8D3C - chains C and K of the 16 polymer chains in the assembly; structure by electron microscopy, 3.10 A resolution.

Chain C (and K):
Molecule: von Willebrand factor
Source organism: Homo sapiens
Notes: chain K of this document is another copy of the same molecule, construct and numbering; everything in this record applies to it too
Reference sequence: P04275 (VWF_HUMAN); residue numbers follow UniProt; this construct covers 1-742, 744-1464
Sequence (1469 residues; row label = number of the first residue in the row; note: 1 number in that range is skipped by the numbering (no residue carries it; nothing is unmodelled there)):
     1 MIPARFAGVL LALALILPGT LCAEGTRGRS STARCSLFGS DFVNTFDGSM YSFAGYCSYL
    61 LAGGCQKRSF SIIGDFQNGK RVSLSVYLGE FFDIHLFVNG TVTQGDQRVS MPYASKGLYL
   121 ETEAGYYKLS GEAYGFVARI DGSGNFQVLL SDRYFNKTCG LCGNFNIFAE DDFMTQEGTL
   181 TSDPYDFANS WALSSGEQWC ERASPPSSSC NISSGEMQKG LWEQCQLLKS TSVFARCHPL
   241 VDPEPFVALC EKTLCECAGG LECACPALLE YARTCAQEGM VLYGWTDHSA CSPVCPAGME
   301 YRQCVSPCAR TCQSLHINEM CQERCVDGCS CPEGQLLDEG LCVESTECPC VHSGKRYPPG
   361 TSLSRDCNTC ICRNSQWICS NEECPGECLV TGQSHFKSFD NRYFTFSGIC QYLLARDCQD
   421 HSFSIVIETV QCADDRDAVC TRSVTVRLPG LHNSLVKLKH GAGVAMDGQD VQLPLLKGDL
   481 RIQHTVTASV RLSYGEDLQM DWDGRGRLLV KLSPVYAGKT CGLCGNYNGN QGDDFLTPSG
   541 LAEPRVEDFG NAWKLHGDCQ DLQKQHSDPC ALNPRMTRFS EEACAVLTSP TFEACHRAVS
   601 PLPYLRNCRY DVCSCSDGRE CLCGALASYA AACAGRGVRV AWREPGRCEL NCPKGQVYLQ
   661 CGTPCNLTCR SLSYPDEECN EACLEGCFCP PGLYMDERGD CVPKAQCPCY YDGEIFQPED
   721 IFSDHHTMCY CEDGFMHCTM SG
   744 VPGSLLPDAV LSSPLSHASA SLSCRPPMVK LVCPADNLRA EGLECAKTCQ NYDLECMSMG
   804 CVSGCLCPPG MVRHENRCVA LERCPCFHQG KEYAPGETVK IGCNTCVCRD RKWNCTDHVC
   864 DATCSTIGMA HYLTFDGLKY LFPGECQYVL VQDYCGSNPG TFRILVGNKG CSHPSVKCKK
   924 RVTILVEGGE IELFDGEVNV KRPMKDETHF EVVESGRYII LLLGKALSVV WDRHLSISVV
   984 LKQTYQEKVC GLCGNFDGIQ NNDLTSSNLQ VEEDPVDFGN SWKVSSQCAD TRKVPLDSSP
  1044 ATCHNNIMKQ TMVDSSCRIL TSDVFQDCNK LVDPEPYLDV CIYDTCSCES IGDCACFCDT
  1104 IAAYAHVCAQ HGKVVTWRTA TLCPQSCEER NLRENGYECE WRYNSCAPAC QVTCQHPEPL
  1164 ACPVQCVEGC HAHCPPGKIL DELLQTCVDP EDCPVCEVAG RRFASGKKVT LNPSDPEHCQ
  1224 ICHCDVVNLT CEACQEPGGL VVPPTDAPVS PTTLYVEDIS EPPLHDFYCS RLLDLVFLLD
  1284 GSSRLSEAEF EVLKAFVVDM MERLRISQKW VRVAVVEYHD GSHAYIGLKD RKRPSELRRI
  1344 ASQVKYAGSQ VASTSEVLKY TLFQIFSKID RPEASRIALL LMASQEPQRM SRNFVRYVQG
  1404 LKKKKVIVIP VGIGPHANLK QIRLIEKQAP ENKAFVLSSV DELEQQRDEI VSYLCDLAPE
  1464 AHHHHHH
Not modelled in the structure: 1-30, 211-219, 744-787, 803-808, 1197-1265, 1465-1470
Differences from the reference sequence: engineered mutation Ala761 (Ser in P04275), Ser762 (Lys in P04275), Ala763 (Arg in P04275); variant Ala789 (Thr in P04275), Arg852 (Gln in P04275), Ala1381 (Thr in P04275); expression tag (1465-1470)
UniProt features mapped onto this chain:
  - region: Ser764 to Glu787 (Amino-terminal), Arg826 to Asp853 (CX)
  - glycosylation: Asn99 (N-linked (GlcNAc...) asparagine), Asn156 (N-linked (GlcNAc...) asparagine), Asn211 (N-linked (GlcNAc...) asparagine), Asn666 (N-linked (GlcNAc...) asparagine), Asn857 (N-linked (GlcNAc...) asparagine), Asn1147 (N-linked (GlcNAc...) asparagine), Asn1231 (N-linked (GlcNAc...) asparagine), Thr1248 (O-linked (GalNAc...) threonine), Thr1255 (O-linked (GalNAc...) threonine), Thr1256 (O-linked (GalNAc...) threonine), Ser1263 (O-linked (GalNAc...) serine)
Disulfides: Cys35-Cys162, Cys57-Cys200, Cys65-Cys159, Cys210-Cys255, Cys225-Cys250, Cys237-Cys275, Cys257-Cys263, Cys265-Cys291, Cys295-Cys329, Cys304-Cys325, Cys308-Cys321, Cys312-Cys348, Cys331-Cys342, Cys350-Cys372, Cys367-Cys384, Cys370-Cys379, Cys388-Cys524, Cys410-Cys559, Cys418-Cys521, Cys432-Cys440, Cys570-Cys613, Cys584-Cys608, Cys595-Cys633, Cys615-Cys621, Cys623-Cys648, Cys652-Cys687, Cys661-Cys683, Cys665-Cys679, Cys669-Cys707, Cys689-Cys701, Cys709-Cys731, Cys729-Cys738, Cys788-Cys799, Cys792-Cys827, Cys810-Cys821, Cys829-Cys851, Cys846-Cys863, Cys849-Cys858, Cys867-Cys996, Cys889-Cys1031, Cys898-Cys993, Cys914-Cys921, Cys1046-Cys1089, Cys1060-Cys1084, Cys1071-Cys1111, Cys1091-Cys1097, Cys1101-Cys1126, Cys1130-Cys1173, Cys1149-Cys1169, Cys1153-Cys1165, Cys1157-Cys1196, Cys1177-Cys1190, Cys1272-Cys1458
Glycans and other covalent adducts: N-acetylglucosamine (NAG) linked to Asn99, Asn156, Asn666, Asn857, Asn1147
Bound ions: Ca2+ site 1: Asp47, Asn164, Asn166, Phe168, Asp171, Asp172; Ca2+ site 2: Asp400, Asn526, Asn528, Asn530, Asp533, Asp534; Ca2+ site 3: Asp879, Asn998, Asp1000, Ile1002, Asn1005, Asp1006
Reported in the primary citation:
  - disease-associated variants - L1276P: decreased stability (proposed by the authors, not directly observed)

How chain C and chain K interact:
Contacting residue pairs - 14 pairs, chain C then chain K:
  Glu1292(C) with Ser232(K), hydrogen bond
  Pro1418(C) with Lys229(K); Ser230(K); Thr231(K); Ser232(K); Ala235(K), hydrophobic
  His1419(C) with Ser230(K)
  Ser1441(C) with Ala235(K), hydrogen bond (side chain-backbone); Arg236(K); His238(K); Pro239(K)
  Ser1442(C) with Arg236(K)
  Asp1444(C) with Arg236(K), salt bridge
  Glu1445(C) with Pro239(K)
Interface residues without a listed pair, chain C (8 interface residues in all): Arg1287

Overview:
Chain C and chain K each contribute 8 residues to their interface; the contacts include 2 hydrogen bonds and 1
salt bridge. Polar contacts include Asp1444(C)-Arg236(K), Glu1292(C)-Ser232(K) and Ser1441(C)-Ala235(K).
Covalently linked N-acetylglucosamine: at Asn99(C), Asn156(C), Asn666(C), Asn857(C) and Asn1147(C). The paper
reports that L1276P of chain C reduces stability.
Both chains are von Willebrand factor (Homo sapiens). Entry 8D3C (VWF tubule derived from monomeric D1-A1) was
determined by electron microscopy, deposited together with 8D3D.
